2R4E - chain A; structure by X-ray diffraction, 2.10 A resolution.

# Chain A
Protein: Aerobic glycerol-3-phosphate dehydrogenase
Organism: Escherichia coli
Notes: EC 1.1.99.5
UniProtKB: P13035 (GLPD_ECOLI); residues 1-501 here = UniProt positions 1-501
Amino-acid sequence (501 residues; each row starts with the number of its first residue):
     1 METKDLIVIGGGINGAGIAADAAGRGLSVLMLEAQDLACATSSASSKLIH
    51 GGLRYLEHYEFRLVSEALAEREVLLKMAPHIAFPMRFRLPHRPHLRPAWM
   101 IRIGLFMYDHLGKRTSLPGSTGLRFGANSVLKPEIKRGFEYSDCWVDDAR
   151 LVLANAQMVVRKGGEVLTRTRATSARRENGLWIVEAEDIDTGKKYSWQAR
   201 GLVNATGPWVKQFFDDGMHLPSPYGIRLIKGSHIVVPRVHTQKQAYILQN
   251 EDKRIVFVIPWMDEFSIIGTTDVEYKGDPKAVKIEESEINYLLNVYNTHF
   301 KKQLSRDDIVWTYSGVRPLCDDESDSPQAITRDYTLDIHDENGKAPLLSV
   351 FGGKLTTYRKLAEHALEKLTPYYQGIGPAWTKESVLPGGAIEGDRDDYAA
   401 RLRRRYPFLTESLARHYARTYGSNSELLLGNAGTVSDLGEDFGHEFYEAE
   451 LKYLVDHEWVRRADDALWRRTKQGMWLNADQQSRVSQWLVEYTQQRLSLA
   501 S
Disordered / not traced: 495-501
Ligand contacts:
  - 1,3-dihydroxyacetonephosphate (13P): R54, Y55, R254, I255, V256, F257, G269, T270, D272, R317, R332
  - FAD (flavin-adenine dinucleotide): I9, G10, G11, G12, I13, N14, G15, L32, E33, A34, Q35, C39, A40, T41, S42, A44, S45, S46, K47, L48, H50, T170, R171, A172, A205, T206, G207, P208, W209, F213, G231, H233, T270, G315, V316, R317, P318, G353, K354, L355, T356
  - T3A (N-(tris(hydroxymethyl)methyl)-3-aminopropanesulfonic acid): Q157, V160, L454, V455, D456, H457, E458, W459
Reported in the primary citation:
  - binding site for 1,3-dihydroxyacetonephosphate: R54, Y55, T270, R317, R332
  - catalytic residues: R317, K354 (proposed by the authors, not directly observed)

# Overview
Bound to chain A: flavin-adenine dinucleotide, 1,3-dihydroxyacetonephosphate and compound T3A. From the paper:
catalytic residues R317 and K354; a binding site for 1,3-dihydroxyacetonephosphate at R54, Y55 and T270 among
others.
Chain A is Aerobic glycerol-3-phosphate dehydrogenase (Escherichia coli); the structure, Crystal structure of
Escherichia coli Glycerol-3-phosphate Dehydrogenase in complex with DHAP, was determined by X-ray diffraction,
deposited together with 2R4J, 2R46, 2QCU and 2R45.
